Entry 8KEI (electron microscopy, 3.56 A resolution); this record covers chains C and E of the 5 polymer chains in the assembly.

[Chain C]
Protein: monoclonal antibody 7G5 heavy chain
Source organism: Oryctolagus cuniculus
Notes: antibody fragment or engineered binder
Sequence (224 residues; each row starts with the number of its first residue):
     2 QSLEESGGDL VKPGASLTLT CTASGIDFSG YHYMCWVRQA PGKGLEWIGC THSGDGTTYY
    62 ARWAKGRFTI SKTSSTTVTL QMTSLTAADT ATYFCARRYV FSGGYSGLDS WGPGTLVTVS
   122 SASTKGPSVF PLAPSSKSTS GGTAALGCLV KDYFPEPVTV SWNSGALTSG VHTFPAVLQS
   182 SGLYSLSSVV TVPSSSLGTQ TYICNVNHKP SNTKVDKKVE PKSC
Disulfide bonds: C22-C96, C36-C51, C149-C205

[Chain E]
Protein: monoclonal antibody 7G5 light chain
Source organism: Oryctolagus cuniculus
Notes: antibody fragment or engineered binder
Sequence (217 residues; each row starts with the number of its first residue):
     2 ALVMTQTPSS VSAAVRGTVT IKCQASENIY SNLAWYQQKP GQPPKLLIYG ASKLASGVPS
    62 RFKGSGSGTD YTLTIRDLEA ADAATYYCQQ FYDSLNTDNA FGGGTKVEIK RTVAAPSVFI
   122 FPPSDEQLKS GTASVVCLLN NFYPREAKVQ WKVDNALQSG NSQESVTEQD SKDSTYSLSS
   182 TLTLSKADYE KHKVYACEVT HQGLSSPVTK SFNRGEC
Disulfide bonds: C24-C89, C138-C198

[Chain C / chain E interface]
Pairs across the interface (52; chain C residue first):
  Q40(C) with Q39(E), hydrogen bond
  K44(C) with Y88(E)
  G45(C) with Y88(E)
  L46(C) with Q39(E); P45(E), hydrophobic; N100(E); F102(E), hydrophobic
  E47(C) with N100(E)
  W48(C) with S95(E); T98(E); N100(E)
  Y60(C) with S95(E)
  A62(C) with T98(E); D99(E)
  R63(C) with A2(E); T98(E), hydrogen bond (backbone-backbone); D99(E), salt bridge
  W64(C) with D99(E), hydrogen bond (side chain-backbone)
  R99(C) with F92(E)
  F102(C) with Y50(E)
  S103(C) with K54(E), hydrogen bond (backbone-side chain)
  Y106(C) with Y31(E); S32(E); N33(E); Y50(E), hydrophobic; G51(E)
  S107(C) with N33(E); F92(E)
  G108(C) with F92(E)
  L109(C) with Y37(E), hydrogen bond (backbone-side chain); L47(E)
  W112(C) with P44(E), hydrophobic; P45(E)
  G113(C) with P44(E)
  F131(C) with S125(E); E127(E); Q128(E)
  L133(C) with F122(E), hydrophobic
  A134(C) with F122(E)
  S136(C) with F122(E)
  A146(C) with F122(E)
  H173(C) with N141(E), hydrogen bond
  F175(C) with L139(E), hydrophobic; S166(E); T168(E); S178(E); S180(E)
  P176(C) with S166(E), hydrogen bond (backbone-side chain); V167(E)
  V178(C) with S166(E)
  L179(C) with Q164(E), hydrogen bond (backbone-side chain)
  V190(C) with L139(E), hydrophobic
Interface residues without a listed pair, chain C (43 interface residues in all): V38, Y61, F95, D110, P132, S139, S141, T144, L147, K152, T174, Q180, T192
Interface residues without a listed pair, chain E (42 interface residues in all): L34, A35, Q90, N97, F120, I121, P123, P124, T133, E165, L179

[In short]
43 residues of chain C face 42 of chain E across their interface; the contacts include 8 hydrogen bonds and 1
salt bridge. Among the polar pairs are R63(C)-D99(E), Q40(C)-Q39(E) and W64(C)-D99(E).
Chain C is monoclonal antibody 7G5 heavy chain and chain E is monoclonal antibody 7G5 light chain, both from
Oryctolagus cuniculus; the structure, Cryo-EM structure of NADPH oxidase 2 in complex with p22phox and EROS,
was determined by electron microscopy.
